7N8Y - chains C and D of the 4 polymer chains in the assembly; structure by electron microscopy, 3.65 A resolution.

== Chain C ==
Protein: Phenylalanine--tRNA ligase alpha subunit
Organism: Salmonella enterica subsp. enterica serovar Typhimurium
Notes: EC 6.1.1.20
UniProtKB: A0A0F7J874 (A0A0F7J874_SALTM); numbering as in UniProt (aligned over 1-327)
Chain sequence (327 residues; row label = number of the first residue in the row):
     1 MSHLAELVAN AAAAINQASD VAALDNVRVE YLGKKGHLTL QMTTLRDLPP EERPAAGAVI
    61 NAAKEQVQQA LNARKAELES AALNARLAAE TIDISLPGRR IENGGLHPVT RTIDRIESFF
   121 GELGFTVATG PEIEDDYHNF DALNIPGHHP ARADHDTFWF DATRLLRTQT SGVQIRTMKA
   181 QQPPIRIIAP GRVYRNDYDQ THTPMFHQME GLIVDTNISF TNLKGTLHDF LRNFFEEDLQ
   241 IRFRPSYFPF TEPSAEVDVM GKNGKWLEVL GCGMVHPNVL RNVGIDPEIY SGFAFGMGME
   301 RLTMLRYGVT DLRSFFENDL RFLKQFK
Disordered / not traced: 1-85
Reported in the primary citation:
  - post-translational modification sites: Asn222 (citing earlier work)

== Chain D ==
Protein: Phenylalanine--tRNA ligase beta subunit
Organism: Salmonella enterica subsp. enterica serovar Typhimurium
Notes: EC 6.1.1.20
UniProtKB: A0A0D6GBX6 (A0A0D6GBX6_SALTM); numbering as in UniProt (aligned over 1-795)
Chain sequence (795 residues; numbered 1 to 795; the number before each row is that of its first residue):
     1 MKFSELWLRE WVNPAIDSDA LANQITMAGL EVDGVEPVAG SFNGVVVGEV VECAQHPNAD
    61 KLRVTKVNVG GERLLDIVCG APNCRQGLKV AVATIGAILP GDFKIKAAKL RGEPSEGMLC
   121 SFSELGISDD HSGIIELPAD APLGTDIREY LKLDDNTIEI SVTPNRADCL GIIGVARDVA
   181 VLNKAPLQEP EMAPVTATIS DTLPITVEAA DACPRYLGRV VKGINVNAPT PLWMKEKLRR
   241 CGIRSIDAVV DVTNYVLLEL GQPMHAFDKD RIDGGIVVRM AKEGETVVLL DGSEATLNAD
   301 TLVIADHHKA LGIAGIFWGE HSGVNGETQN VLLECAYFNP LSITGRARRH GLHTDASHRY
   361 ERGVDPALQY KAIERATRLL LDICGGDAGP IIDVSNEATL PKRATITLRR SKLDRLIGHH
   421 IADEQVSDIL RRLGCEVTEG QDEWKAVAPT WRFDMEIEED LVEEVARVYG YNNIPDEPIQ
   481 AGLIMGTHRE ADLSLKRVKT MLNDKGYQEV ITYSFVDPKV QQLIHPGAEA LLLPNPISVE
   541 MSAMRLSLWS GLLATVVYNQ NRQQNRVRIF ETGLRFVPDT QANLGIRQDL MLAGVICGNR
   601 YDEHWNLAKE TVDFYDLKGD LEAVLDLTGK LGDIQFKAEM NPALHPGQSA AIYLKDERIG
   661 FIGVVHPELE RKLDLNGRTL VFELEWNKLA DRIVPQAREI SRFPANRRDI AVVVAENVPA
   721 ADILSECKKV GVNQVVGVNL FDVYRGKGVA EGYKSLAISL ILQDTNRTLE EEEIAATVAK
   781 CVEALKERFQ ASLRD
Sequence notes: engineered mutation Trp318 (Gly in A0A0D6GBX6)
Reported in the primary citation:
  - mutagenesis - G318W (7.5-fold): decreased catalytic activity on Tyr-tRNAPhe (citing earlier work)
  - post-translational modification sites: Arg111, Lys184, Met280, Lys282 (citing earlier work)

== Chain C / chain D interface ==
Contacting residue pairs (109):
  Arg99(C) - Trp605(D)
  Glu102(C) - Gly506(D)
  Asn103(C) - Asp504(D)  hydrogen bond
  Gly104(C) - Asn503(D)  hydrogen bond (backbone-side chain)
  Gly104(C) - Tyr507(D)
  Gly105(C) - Asn503(D)
  Gly105(C) - Gln508(D)
  Gly105(C) - Glu509(D)
  Leu106(C) - Asn503(D)
  Leu106(C) - Glu509(D)
  His107(C) - Glu509(D)
  His107(C) - Ile511(D)
  Val109(C) - Ile511(D)  hydrophobic
  Thr110(C) - Glu509(D)
  Asp114(C) - Lys496(D)
  Pro131(C) - Gln588(D)
  Glu132(C) - Leu574(D)
  Glu132(C) - Phe576(D)
  Glu132(C) - Gln588(D)
  Ile133(C) - Ile586(D)  hydrophobic
  Ile133(C) - Gln588(D)
  Asp135(C) - Leu584(D)
  His148(C) - Thr344(D)
  Ala153(C) - Arg348(D)
  Phe158(C) - Phe515(D)  hydrophobic
  Phe158(C) - Ile537(D)  hydrophobic
  Trp159(C) - Pro534(D)
  Phe160(C) - Leu531(D)  hydrophobic
  Phe160(C) - Leu532(D)
  Phe160(C) - Leu533(D)  hydrophobic
  Phe160(C) - Pro534(D)
  Phe160(C) - Met544(D)  hydrophobic
  Arg164(C) - Gly585(D)
  Leu166(C) - Met544(D)  hydrophobic
  Arg186(C) - Gly482(D)
  Arg192(C) - Ile511(D)
  Arg192(C) - Thr572(D)
  Tyr194(C) - Ser514(D)  hydrogen bond
  Tyr194(C) - Phe515(D)  hydrophobic
  Asn196(C) - Ile537(D)
  Thr203(C) - Tyr513(D)
  Pro204(C) - Tyr513(D)
  Pro204(C) - Ile537(D)  hydrophobic
  Met205(C) - Ser514(D)
  His207(C) - Ile511(D)
  Ile213(C) - Ile479(D)  hydrophobic
  Ile218(C) - Arg415(D)
  Ile218(C) - Ile479(D)  hydrophobic
  Ser219(C) - Arg415(D)
  Ser219(C) - Leu416(D)
  Ser219(C) - Ile417(D)
  Ser219(C) - Gly418(D)
  Phe220(C) - Leu416(D)  hydrogen bond (backbone-backbone)
  Phe220(C) - Ile417(D)  hydrogen bond (backbone-backbone)
  Thr221(C) - Ile417(D)  hydrogen bond (side chain-backbone)
  Thr221(C) - Gly418(D)
  Thr221(C) - Pro475(D)
  Thr221(C) - Asp476(D)
  Thr221(C) - Glu477(D)
  Asn222(C) - Glu477(D)
  Asn222(C) - Pro478(D)
  Asn222(C) - Ile479(D)
  Lys224(C) - Tyr471(D)  hydrogen bond (side chain-backbone)
  Lys224(C) - Ile474(D)  hydrogen bond (side chain-backbone)
  Lys224(C) - Asp476(D)
  Gly225(C) - Glu477(D)
  Thr226(C) - Ile479(D)
  His228(C) - Asp476(D)  salt bridge
  Arg242(C) - Asn23(D)
  Arg242(C) - Thr26(D)
  Phe243(C) - Met27(D)
  Phe243(C) - Tyr471(D)
  Phe243(C) - Asn472(D)
  Arg244(C) - Thr26(D)
  Arg244(C) - Met27(D)
  Arg244(C) - Glu31(D)  salt bridge
  Pro245(C) - Met27(D)
  Pro245(C) - Arg467(D)
  Pro245(C) - Tyr471(D)  hydrophobic
  Tyr247(C) - Asn165(D)
  Glu252(C) - Glu459(D)
  Pro253(C) - Glu463(D)
  Ser254(C) - Tyr471(D)  hydrogen bond (backbone-side chain)
  Glu256(C) - Glu31(D)
  Lys265(C) - Asn23(D)
  Met274(C) - Leu416(D)  hydrophobic
  Pro277(C) - Glu459(D)
  Glu288(C) - Arg409(D)  salt bridge
  Glu288(C) - Arg415(D)  hydrogen bond (backbone-side chain)
  Ile289(C) - Arg415(D)
  Tyr290(C) - Arg415(D)
  Ser291(C) - Leu416(D)
  Phe293(C) - Ile479(D)  hydrophobic
  Phe316(C) - Tyr513(D)  hydrophobic
  Glu317(C) - Tyr558(D)  hydrogen bond
  Asn318(C) - Val510(D)
  Asn318(C) - Ile511(D)  hydrogen bond (side chain-backbone)
  Asn318(C) - Thr512(D)
  Asn318(C) - Thr555(D)
  Asn318(C) - Asn559(D)  hydrogen bond (backbone-side chain)
  Asp319(C) - Tyr558(D)
  Asp319(C) - Asn559(D)
  Leu320(C) - Gln508(D)
  Leu320(C) - Asn559(D)  hydrogen bond (backbone-side chain)
  Leu320(C) - Val567(D)  hydrophobic
  Arg321(C) - Gln564(D)
  Leu323(C) - Gln508(D)
  Leu323(C) - Val510(D)  hydrophobic
  Lys324(C) - Gln508(D)
Also at the interface, not in a pair above, chain C (80 interface residues in all): Pro97, Gly98, Arg100, Ile101, Gly130, Glu134, His149, Pro150, Tyr198, Asp215, Asn217, Ala255, His276, Asn278, Arg281, Pro287
Also at the interface, not in a pair above, chain D (71 interface residues in all): Gly29, Thr163, Pro164, Glu361, Arg362, Lys412, His419, Ile457, Gln480, Lys505, Asn535, Arg566, Ile569, His604, Leu607

== Summary ==
The interface between chain C and chain D involves 80 residues on one side and 71 on the other; the contacts
include 14 hydrogen bonds and 3 salt bridges. Among the polar pairs are His228(C)-Asp476(D),
Arg244(C)-Glu31(D) and Glu288(C)-Arg409(D). The paper reports that G318W of chain D reduces catalytic activity
on Tyr-tRNAPhe; modification sites Asn222(C) and Arg111(D) among others.
Here chain C is Phenylalanine--tRNA ligase alpha subunit and chain D is Phenylalanine--tRNA ligase beta
subunit, both from Salmonella enterica subsp. enterica serovar Typhimurium. Entry 7N8Y (Oxidized PheRS G318W
from Salmonella enterica serovar Typhimurium) was determined by electron microscopy.
